Entry 2HGY (X-ray diffraction, 2.05 A resolution); this record covers chain A.

== Chain A ==
Name: Green fluorescent protein
Source organism: Aequorea victoria
UniProtKB: P42212 (GFP_AEQVI); aligned to UniProt positions 2-238 over residues 2-238
Amino-acid sequence (237 residues; each row starts with the number of its first residue; note: 2 numbers in that range are skipped by the numbering (no residue carries them; nothing is unmodelled there); numbering starts at 0):
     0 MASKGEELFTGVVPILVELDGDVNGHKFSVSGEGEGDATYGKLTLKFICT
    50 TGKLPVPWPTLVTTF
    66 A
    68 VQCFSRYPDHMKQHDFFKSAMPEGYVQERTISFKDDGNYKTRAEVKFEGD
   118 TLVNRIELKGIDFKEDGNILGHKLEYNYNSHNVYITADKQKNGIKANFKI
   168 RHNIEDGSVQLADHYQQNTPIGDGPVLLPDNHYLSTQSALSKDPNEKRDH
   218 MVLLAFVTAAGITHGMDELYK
Not modelled in the structure: 0-2, 231-238
Sequence notes: initiating methionine (0); cloning artifact (1); chromophore (66, 66, 66); engineered mutation Ser-99 (Phe in P42212), Thr-153 (Met in P42212), Ala-163 (Val in P42212), Ala-222 (Glu in P42212)
Modified positions: Ala-66 ({(2S)-2-[(1S)-1-aminoethyl]-5-oxo-2,5-dihydro-1H-imidazol-1-yl}acetic acid; CLV)
Glycans and other covalent adducts: covalent link Phe-64/Ala-66; covalent link Ala-66/Val-68

== In short ==
Chain A is Green fluorescent protein (Aequorea victoria); the structure, Structure of S65A Y66F E222A GFP
variant after cyclization and carbon-carbon bond cleavage, was determined by X-ray diffraction together with
2HCG, 2HFC and 2HGD from the same study.
